PDB entry 2OWH | X-ray diffraction, 2.50 A resolution | chain A

# Chain A
Name: Sensor protein fixL
From: Bradyrhizobium japonicum
Reference sequence: P23222 (FIXL_BRAJA); residues 154-269 here = UniProt positions 154-269
Amino-acid sequence (116 residues; each row starts with the number of its first residue):
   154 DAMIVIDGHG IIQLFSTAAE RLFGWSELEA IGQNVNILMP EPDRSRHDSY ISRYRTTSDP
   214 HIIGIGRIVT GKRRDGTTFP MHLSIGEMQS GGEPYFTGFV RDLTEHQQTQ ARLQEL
Ion coordination: heme Fe near H200 (its only coordinating residue here)
Residues lining bound ligands: heme (HEM): I157, I159, V188, L191, M192, D196, H200, Y203, I204, R206, Y207, D212, P213, H214, I215, I216, R220, V222, T223, G224, M234, L236, I238, F249, T250, G251
Swiss-Prot annotation at these positions:
  - binding site (heme): H200

# Overview
Bound to chain A: heme. UniProt lists heme-binding residue H200.
Chain A is Sensor protein fixL (Bradyrhizobium japonicum); the structure, Structure of an early-microsecond
photolyzed state of CO-bjFixLH, was determined by X-ray diffraction together with 2OWJ from the same study.
